Entry 9J7O (electron microscopy, 2.77 A resolution); this record covers chain A.

# Chain A
Name: Sodium- and chloride-dependent taurine transporter
Source organism: Homo sapiens
UniProt: P31641 (SC6A6_HUMAN); numbering as in UniProt (aligned over 1-620)
Chain sequence (620 residues; row label = number of the first residue in the row):
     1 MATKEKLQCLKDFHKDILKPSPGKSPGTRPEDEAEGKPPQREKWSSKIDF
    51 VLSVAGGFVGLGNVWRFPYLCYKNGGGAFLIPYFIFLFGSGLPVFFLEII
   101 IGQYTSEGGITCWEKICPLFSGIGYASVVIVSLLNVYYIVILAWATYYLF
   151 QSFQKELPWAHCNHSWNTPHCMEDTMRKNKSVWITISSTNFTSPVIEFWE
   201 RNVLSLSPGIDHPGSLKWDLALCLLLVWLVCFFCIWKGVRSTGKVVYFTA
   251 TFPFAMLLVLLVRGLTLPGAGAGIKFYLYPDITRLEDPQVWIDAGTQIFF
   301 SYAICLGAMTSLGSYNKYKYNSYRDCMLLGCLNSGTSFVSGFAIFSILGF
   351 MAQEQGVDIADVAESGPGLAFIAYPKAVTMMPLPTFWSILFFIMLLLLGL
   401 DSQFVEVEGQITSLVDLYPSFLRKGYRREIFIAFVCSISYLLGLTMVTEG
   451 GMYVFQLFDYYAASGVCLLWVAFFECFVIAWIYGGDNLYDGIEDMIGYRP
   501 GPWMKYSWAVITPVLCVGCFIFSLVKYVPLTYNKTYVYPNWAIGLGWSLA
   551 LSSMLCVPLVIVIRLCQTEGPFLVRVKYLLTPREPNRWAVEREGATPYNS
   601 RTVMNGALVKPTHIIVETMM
Disordered / not traced: 1-49, 182-188, 590-620
Cystine bridges: Cys-162/Cys-171
Ligand contacts:
  - hexadecane (R16), molecule 1: Tyr-125, Val-128, Val-129, Ser-132, Leu-133, Leu-414, Leu-417, Ser-552
  - hexadecane (R16), molecule 2: Phe-150, Gln-151, Leu-222, Cys-223, Leu-225, Leu-226
  - hexadecane (R16), molecule 3: Ile-210, Asp-211, Pro-213, Leu-442, Trp-541, Leu-545
  - hexadecane (R16), molecule 4: Val-466, Leu-469, Trp-470, Phe-473, Phe-474, Phe-477, Cys-516, Val-517, Phe-520
Swiss-Prot annotation at these positions:
  - modified residue: Ser-322 (Phosphoserine)
  - glycosylation (N-linked (GlcNAc...) asparagine): Asn-163, Asn-179, Asn-190
  - natural variant: Ala-78 (A78E: In HTRDC), Gly-399 (G399V: In HTRDC)
Reported in the primary citation:
  - specificity-determining residues: Gly-57, Asn-135, Leu-306, Ser-402, Gln-403, Glu-406 (proposed by the authors, not directly observed)

# In short
Chain A binds 4 copies of hexadecane. From the paper: specificity determinants Gly-57, Asn-135 and Leu-306
among others.
Chain A is Sodium- and chloride-dependent taurine transporter (Homo sapiens); the structure, Cryo-EM structure
of TauT, was determined by electron microscopy (same publication as 9J7M and 9J7N).
